6Y5H - chains A and D of the 6 polymer chains in the assembly; structure by electron microscopy, 3.00 A resolution.

[Chain A]
Molecule: X-31 Influenza Haemagglutinin HA1
Source organism: unidentified influenza virus
UniProt: P03437 (HEMA_I68A0); residues 8-325 here correspond to UniProt positions 24-341 (UniProt number = residue number + 16)
Sequence (318 residues; row label = number of the first residue in the row):
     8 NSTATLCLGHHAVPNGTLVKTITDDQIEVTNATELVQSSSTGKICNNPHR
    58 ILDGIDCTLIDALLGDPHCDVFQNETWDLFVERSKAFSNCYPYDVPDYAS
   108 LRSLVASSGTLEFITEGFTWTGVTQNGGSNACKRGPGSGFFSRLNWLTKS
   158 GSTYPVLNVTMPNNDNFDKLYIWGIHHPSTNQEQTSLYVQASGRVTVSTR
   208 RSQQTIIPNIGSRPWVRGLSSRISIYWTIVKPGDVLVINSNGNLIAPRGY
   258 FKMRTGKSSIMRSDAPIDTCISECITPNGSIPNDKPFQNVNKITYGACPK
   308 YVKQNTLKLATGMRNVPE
Cystine bridges: Cys-52/Cys-277, Cys-64/Cys-76, Cys-97/Cys-139, Cys-281/Cys-305
Covalent attachments: N-acetylglucosamine (NAG) linked to Asn-38, Asn-81, Asn-285; glycan linked to Asn-165
Curated features (UniProtKB/Swiss-Prot):
  - glycosylation (N-linked (GlcNAc...) asparagine): Asn-8, Asn-22, Asn-38, Asn-81, Asn-165, Asn-285
What the authors report for this chain:
  - mutagenesis - T30S: decreased stability (citing earlier work)

[Chain D]
Molecule: X-31 Influenza Haemagglutinin HA2
Source organism: unidentified influenza virus
UniProt: P03437 (HEMA_I68A0); residues 1-172 here correspond to UniProt positions 346-517 (UniProt number = residue number + 345)
Sequence (172 residues; each row starts with the number of its first residue):
     1 GLFGAIAGFIENGWEGMIDGWYGFRHQNSEGTGQAADLKSTQAAIDQING
    51 KLNRVIEKTNEKFHQIEKEFSEVEGRIQDLEKYVEDTKIDLWSYNAELLV
   101 ALENQHTIDLTDSEMNKLFEKTRRQLRENAEEMGNGCFKIYHKCDNACIE
   151 SIRNGTYDHDVYRDEALNNRFQ
Cystine bridges: Cys-144/Cys-148
Covalent attachments: N-acetylglucosamine (NAG) linked to Asn-154
Curated features (UniProtKB/Swiss-Prot):
  - glycosylation: Asn-154 (N-linked (GlcNAc...) asparagine)
What the authors report for this chain:
  - mutagenesis - R54K, Q105K, H106A: decreased stability (citing earlier work)

[Chain A / chain D interface]
Contacting residue pairs (8; chain A residue first):
  Lys-27(A) with Arg-54(D)
  Thr-28(A) with Arg-54(D)
  Ile-29(A) with Lys-51(D); His-106(D)
  Thr-30(A) with Gln-47(D); Gly-50(D); Lys-51(D); His-106(D)
Also at the interface, not in a pair above, chain A (7 interface residues in all): Asp-31, Asp-32, Lys-310
Also at the interface, not in a pair above, chain D (6 interface residues in all): Thr-59

[Overview]
7 residues of chain A face 6 of chain D across their interface. N-acetylglucosamine is covalently linked to
Asn-38(A), Asn-81(A) and Asn-285(A). N-acetylglucosamine is covalently linked to Asn-154(D). From the paper:
R54K, Q105K and H106A of chain D reduce stability; T30S of chain A reduces stability.
Here chain A is X-31 Influenza Haemagglutinin HA1 and chain D is X-31 Influenza Haemagglutinin HA2, both from
unidentified influenza virus. Entry 6Y5H (Ectodomain of X-31 Haemagglutinin at pH 5 (State I)) was determined
by electron microscopy (same publication as 6Y5G, 6Y5I, 6Y5J, 6Y5K and 6Y5L).
